PDB entry 9CB1 | electron microscopy, 4.24 A resolution (low resolution: residue-level contacts below are approximate; hydrogen-bond / salt-bridge calls are withheld) | chains G and H of the 9 polymer chains in the assembly

== Chain G (and H) ==
Protein: Fusion glycoprotein F0
From: human metapneumovirus
Notes: chain H of this document is another copy of the same molecule, construct and numbering; everything in this record applies to it too
UniProtKB: H6X1Z1 (H6X1Z1_9MONO); residue numbers follow UniProt; this construct covers 1-490
Chain sequence (551 residues; row label = number of the first residue in the row):
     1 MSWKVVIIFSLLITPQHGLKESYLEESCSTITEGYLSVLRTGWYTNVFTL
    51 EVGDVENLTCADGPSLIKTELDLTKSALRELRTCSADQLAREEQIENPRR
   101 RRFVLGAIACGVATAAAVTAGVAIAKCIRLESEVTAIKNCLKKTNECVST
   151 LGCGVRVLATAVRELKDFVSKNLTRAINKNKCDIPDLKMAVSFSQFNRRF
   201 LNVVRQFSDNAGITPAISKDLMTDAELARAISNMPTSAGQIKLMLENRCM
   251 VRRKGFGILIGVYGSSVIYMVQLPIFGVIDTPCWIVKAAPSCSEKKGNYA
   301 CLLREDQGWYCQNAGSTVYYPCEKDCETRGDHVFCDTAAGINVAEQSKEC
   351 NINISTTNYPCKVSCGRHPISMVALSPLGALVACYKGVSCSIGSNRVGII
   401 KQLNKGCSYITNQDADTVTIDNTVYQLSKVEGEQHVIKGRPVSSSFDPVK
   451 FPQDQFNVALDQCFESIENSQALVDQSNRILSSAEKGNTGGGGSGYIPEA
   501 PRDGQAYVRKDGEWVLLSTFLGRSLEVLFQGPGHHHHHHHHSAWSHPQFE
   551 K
Unresolved in the structure: 1-18, 86-102, 465-551
Construct notes: engineered mutation Cys-84 (Val in H6X1Z1), Arg-100 (Gln in H6X1Z1), Arg-101 (Ser in H6X1Z1), Cys-110 (Leu in H6X1Z1), Cys-127 (Thr in H6X1Z1), Cys-140 (Ala in H6X1Z1), Cys-147 (Ala in H6X1Z1), Cys-153 (Asn in H6X1Z1), Pro-185 (Ala in H6X1Z1), Lys-219 (Leu in H6X1Z1), Ile-231 (Val in H6X1Z1), Cys-249 (Ala in H6X1Z1), Cys-322 (Asn in H6X1Z1), Cys-365 (Thr in H6X1Z1), Gln-453 (Glu in H6X1Z1), Cys-463 (Val in H6X1Z1); expression tag (491-551)
Disulfide bonds: Cys-28/Cys-407, Cys-60/Cys-182, Cys-110/Cys-322, Cys-127/Cys-153, Cys-140/Cys-147, Cys-283/Cys-311, Cys-292/Cys-301, Cys-326/Cys-335, Cys-350/Cys-361, Cys-365/Cys-463, Cys-384/Cys-390
Glycans and other covalent adducts: N-acetylglucosamine (NAG) linked to Asn-172

== How chain G and chain H interact ==
Cross-chain cystine bridges: Cys-84(G)/Cys-249(H)
Residue-residue contacts (62):
  Leu-66(G) / Lys-188(H)
  Leu-66(G) / Ser-192(H)
  Leu-66(G) / Gln-195(H)
  Thr-69(G) / Gln-195(H)
  Glu-70(G) / Gln-195(H)
  Glu-70(G) / Arg-198(H)
  Leu-73(G) / Arg-198(H)
  Glu-80(G) / Lys-219(H)
  Glu-80(G) / Asp-224(H)
  Glu-80(G) / Arg-252(H)
  Thr-83(G) / Glu-246(H)
  Thr-83(G) / Arg-248(H)
  Thr-83(G) / Cys-249(H)
  Cys-84(G) / Cys-249(H)  disulfide
  Phe-103(G) / Cys-301(H)
  Phe-103(G) / Leu-302(H)
  Phe-103(G) / Leu-303(H)
  Phe-103(G) / Glu-305(H)
  Phe-103(G) / Ser-364(H)
  Phe-103(G) / Cys-365(H)
  Phe-103(G) / Gly-366(H)
  Phe-103(G) / Ile-370(H)
  Phe-103(G) / Gln-455(H)
  Phe-103(G) / Phe-456(H)
  Val-104(G) / Phe-456(H)
  Leu-105(G) / Ile-370(H)
  Ile-108(G) / Leu-303(H)
  Ile-108(G) / Met-372(H)
  Gly-111(G) / Glu-323(H)
  Ala-116(G) / Leu-375(H)
  Ala-120(G) / Gln-426(H)
  Ala-123(G) / Ser-428(H)
  Ala-123(G) / Lys-429(H)
  Gly-152(G) / Arg-396(H)
  Val-155(G) / Asn-395(H)
  Asp-183(G) / Lys-188(H)
  Leu-187(G) / Leu-187(H)
  Leu-187(G) / Lys-188(H)
  Val-204(G) / Lys-219(H)
  Arg-205(G) / Lys-219(H)
  Ser-208(G) / Lys-219(H)
  Asp-209(G) / Ser-218(H)
  Asp-209(G) / Lys-219(H)
  Ala-211(G) / Arg-329(H)
  Ala-314(G) / Asn-422(H)
  Thr-337(G) / Thr-423(H)
  Asn-342(G) / Asp-421(H)
  Tyr-359(G) / His-368(H)
  Pro-360(G) / His-368(H)
  Lys-362(G) / Arg-367(H)
  Lys-362(G) / His-368(H)
  Lys-362(G) / Asp-454(H)
  Phe-456(G) / Phe-456(H)
  Asn-457(G) / Asp-454(H)
  Asn-457(G) / Gln-455(H)
  Asn-457(G) / Phe-456(H)
  Val-458(G) / Asp-454(H)
  Ala-459(G) / Arg-367(H)
  Ala-459(G) / Asp-454(H)
  Asp-461(G) / Arg-367(H)
  Gln-462(G) / Arg-367(H)
  Gln-462(G) / Asp-454(H)
Interface residues without a listed pair, chain G (48 interface residues in all): Ala-77, Cys-110, Val-112, Lys-126, Cys-153, Gly-154, Ser-194, Ile-213, Asn-313, Ala-338, Gly-340, Ile-341
Interface residues without a listed pair, chain H (51 interface residues in all): Val-191, Asn-202, Ile-217, Asp-220, Arg-253, Pro-290, Ser-371, Val-373, Ile-420, Tyr-425, Leu-427, Val-430, Glu-431, Gln-453

== Summary ==
48 residues of chain G and 51 residues of chain H are in contact; the contacts include 1 disulfide bond.
Covalently linked N-acetylglucosamine: at Asn-172(G).
Chain G and chain H are both Fusion glycoprotein F0 (human metapneumovirus); the structure, Cryo-EM Structure
of the Human Neutralizing Antibody 5-1 in Complex with Prefusion Human Metapneumovirus F Glycoprotein, was
determined by electron microscopy.
